3E79 - chain A; structure by X-ray diffraction, 1.90 A resolution.

# Chain A
Molecule: High affinity transport system protein p37
Organism: Mycoplasma hyorhinis
Reference sequence: P15363 (P37_MYCHR); residue numbers follow UniProt; this construct covers 1-403
Chain sequence (403 residues; each row starts with the number of its first residue):
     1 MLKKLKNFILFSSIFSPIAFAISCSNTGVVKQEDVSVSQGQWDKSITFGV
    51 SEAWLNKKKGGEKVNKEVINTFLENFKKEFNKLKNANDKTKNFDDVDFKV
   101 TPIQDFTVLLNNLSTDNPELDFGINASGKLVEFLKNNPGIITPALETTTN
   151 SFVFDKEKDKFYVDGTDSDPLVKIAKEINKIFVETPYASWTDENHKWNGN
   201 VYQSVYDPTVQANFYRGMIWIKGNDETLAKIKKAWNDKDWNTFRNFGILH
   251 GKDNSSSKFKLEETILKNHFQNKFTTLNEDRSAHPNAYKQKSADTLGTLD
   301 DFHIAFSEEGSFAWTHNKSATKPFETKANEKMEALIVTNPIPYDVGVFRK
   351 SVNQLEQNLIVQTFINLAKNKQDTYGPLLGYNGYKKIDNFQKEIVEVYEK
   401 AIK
Unresolved in the structure: 1-38
Construct notes: conflict S256 (Phe in P15363)
Ion coordination: Ca2+: D43, S45, P118, D121
Residues lining bound ligands:
  - 5-Amino-2,4,6-triiodoisophthalic acid (I3C; 5-amino-2,4,6-triiodobenzene-1,3-dicarboxylic acid), molecule 1: G165, T166, D167, V172, K176, N179, K232, W235, N236, E333, A334, L335
  - 5-Amino-2,4,6-triiodoisophthalic acid (I3C), molecule 2: K238, D239, W240, N241, K273
  - thiamine diphosphate (TPP): A126, K129, N200, V201, Y215, N254, S255, S256, S257, K258, E308, W314, Y343, D344, P377, L378, L379, G380, Y381

# Overview
Ligands of chain A: 5-Amino-2,4,6-triiodoisophthalic acid and thiamine diphosphate. The Ca2+ site is built by
D43, S45, P118 and D121.
Chain A is High affinity transport system protein p37 (Mycoplasma hyorhinis); the structure, Structure
determination of the cancer-associated Mycoplasma hyorhinis protein Mh-p37, was determined by X-ray
diffraction together with 3E78 from the same study.
